Entry 5B2L (X-ray diffraction, 2.10 A resolution); this record covers chain A.

# Chain A
Molecule: Dual specificity mitogen-activated protein kinase kinase 7
Source organism: Homo sapiens
Notes: EC 2.7.12.2
Reference sequence: O14733 (MP2K7_HUMAN); residues 119-435 here correspond to UniProt positions 103-419 (UniProt number = residue number - 16)
Chain sequence (324 residues; each row starts with the number of its first residue):
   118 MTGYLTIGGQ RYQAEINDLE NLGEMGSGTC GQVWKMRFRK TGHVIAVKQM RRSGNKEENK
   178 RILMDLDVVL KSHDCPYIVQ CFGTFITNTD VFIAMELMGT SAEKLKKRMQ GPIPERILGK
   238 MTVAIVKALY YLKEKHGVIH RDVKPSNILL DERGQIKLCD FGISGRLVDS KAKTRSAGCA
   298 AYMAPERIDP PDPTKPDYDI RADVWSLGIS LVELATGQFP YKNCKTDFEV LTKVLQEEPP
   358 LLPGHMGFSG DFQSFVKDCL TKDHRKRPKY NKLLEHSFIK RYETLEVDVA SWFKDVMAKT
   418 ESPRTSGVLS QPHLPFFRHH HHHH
Not modelled in the structure: 118-119, 283-294, 420-441
Construct notes: initiating methionine (118); engineered mutation Ser218 (Cys202 in O14733); expression tag (436-441)
Curated features (UniProtKB/Swiss-Prot):
  - region: His393 to Lys416 (DVD domain)
  - active site: Asp259 (Proton acceptor)
  - binding site (ATP): Met142 to Val150, Lys165
  - modified residue: Ser287 (Phosphoserine), Thr291 (Phosphothreonine), Ser427 (Phosphoserine)

# In short
Curated annotation (UniProt) lists active-site residue Asp259 and 10 ATP-binding residues.
Chain A is Dual specificity mitogen-activated protein kinase kinase 7 (Homo sapiens); the structure, A crucial
role of Cys218 in the stabilization of an unprecedented auto-inhibition form of MAP2K7, was determined by
X-ray diffraction, deposited together with 5B2K and 5B2M.
